8FYD - chains D and F of the 10 polymer chains in the assembly; structure by electron microscopy, 3.90 A resolution.

[Chain D]
Protein: Cas2-DEDDh
Sequence (289 residues; each row starts with the number of its first residue):
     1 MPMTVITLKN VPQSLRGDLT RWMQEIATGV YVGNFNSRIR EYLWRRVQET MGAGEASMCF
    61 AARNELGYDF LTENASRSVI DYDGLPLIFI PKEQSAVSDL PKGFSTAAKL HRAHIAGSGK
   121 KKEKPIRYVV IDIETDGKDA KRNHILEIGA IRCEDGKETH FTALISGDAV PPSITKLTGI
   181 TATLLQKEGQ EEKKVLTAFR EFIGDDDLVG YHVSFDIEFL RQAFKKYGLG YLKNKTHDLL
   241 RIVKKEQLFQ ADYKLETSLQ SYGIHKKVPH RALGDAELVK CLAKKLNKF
Unresolved in the structure: 94-289

[Chain F]
Protein: Cas1
Sequence (316 residues; numbered 1 to 316; the number before each row is that of its first residue):
     1 MAGPIIAGKS ESSELPRVED RATFIYIEHA KINRVDSAVT VAEAKGVVRI PAAMIGVLLL
    61 GPGTDISHRA VELLGDTGTA LVWVGEQGVR YYASGRALAR STRFLVKQAE LVTNERSRLR
   121 VARRMYQMRF PTEDVSKLTM QQLRSHEGAR VRRKYRELSK KYNVPWKKRV YNPDDFAGGD
   181 PINQALSAAH VALYGLVHSV VAALGLSPGL GFVHTGHDRS FIYDVADLYK AEITVPIAFA
   241 VAAEAEEGQD IGQLARLRTR DAFVDGKILK RMVKDLQTLL EIPEEGQIEA EPLSLWDDKE
   301 KLVPYGVNYS EVTSCP
Unresolved in the structure: 1, 283-316

[Chain D / chain F interface]
Pairs across the interface (44; chain D residue first):
  Gln13(D) - Asp36(F)
  Ser14(D) - Asp36(F)
  Ser14(D) - Ser37(F)  hydrogen bond (backbone-side chain)
  Gly17(D) - Asp36(F)
  Gly17(D) - Ser37(F)
  Gly17(D) - Ala38(F)
  Asp18(D) - Ala7(F)
  Asp18(D) - Gly8(F)  hydrogen bond (side chain-backbone)
  Asp18(D) - Asp36(F)
  Asp18(D) - Ser37(F)  hydrogen bond (backbone-backbone)
  Thr20(D) - Ala38(F)
  Thr20(D) - Arg49(F)
  Thr20(D) - Pro51(F)
  Arg21(D) - Gly8(F)
  Arg21(D) - Ser37(F)
  Arg21(D) - Pro51(F)
  Arg21(D) - Ala52(F)  hydrogen bond (backbone-backbone)
  Arg21(D) - Ala53(F)  hydrogen bond (backbone-backbone)
  Arg21(D) - Leu73(F)
  Arg21(D) - Thr77(F)
  Trp22(D) - Ser10(F)
  Trp22(D) - Glu14(F)
  Trp22(D) - Pro16(F)
  Trp22(D) - Pro51(F)
  Trp22(D) - Ala53(F)
  Trp22(D) - Met54(F)
  Gln24(D) - Pro51(F)
  Glu25(D) - Arg49(F)  salt bridge
  Phe35(D) - Met54(F)  hydrophobic
  Asn36(D) - Asp20(F)
  Arg38(D) - Ser13(F)  hydrogen bond (side chain-backbone)
  Arg38(D) - Arg17(F)
  Ile39(D) - Glu14(F)
  Ile39(D) - Pro16(F)  hydrophobic
  Tyr42(D) - Ser13(F)
  Tyr42(D) - Glu14(F)
  Arg46(D) - Ile5(F)
  Arg46(D) - Ile6(F)
  Arg46(D) - Lys9(F)
  Arg46(D) - Ser10(F)
  Arg46(D) - Glu14(F)  salt bridge
  Glu49(D) - Pro4(F)
  Glu49(D) - Ile5(F)  hydrogen bond (side chain-backbone)
  Thr50(D) - Ile5(F)
Also at the interface, not in a pair above, chain D (19 interface residues in all): Met1, Arg45
Also at the interface, not in a pair above, chain F (25 interface residues in all): Gly3, Leu15, Ile50

[Summary]
Chain D and chain F form an interface of 19 and 25 residues respectively, with 7 hydrogen bonds and 2 salt
bridges. Among the polar pairs are Glu25(D)-Arg49(F), Arg46(D)-Glu14(F) and Ser14(D)-Ser37(F).
Chain D is Cas2-DEDDh and chain F is Cas1; the structure, Cryo-EM structure of Cas1:Cas2-DEDDh:half-site
integration complex bent CRISPR repeat conformation, was determined by electron microscopy, deposited together
with 8FY9, 8FYA, 8FYB and 8FYC.
